Entry 7L9P (electron microscopy, 3.60 A resolution); this record covers chains I and Y of the 12 polymer chains in the assembly.

Chain I:
Protein: Mitotic spindle assembly checkpoint protein MAD2B
Organism: Homo sapiens
Reference sequence: Q9UI95 (MD2L2_HUMAN); residue numbers follow UniProt; this construct covers 2-211
Chain sequence (211 residues; row label = number of the first residue in the row):
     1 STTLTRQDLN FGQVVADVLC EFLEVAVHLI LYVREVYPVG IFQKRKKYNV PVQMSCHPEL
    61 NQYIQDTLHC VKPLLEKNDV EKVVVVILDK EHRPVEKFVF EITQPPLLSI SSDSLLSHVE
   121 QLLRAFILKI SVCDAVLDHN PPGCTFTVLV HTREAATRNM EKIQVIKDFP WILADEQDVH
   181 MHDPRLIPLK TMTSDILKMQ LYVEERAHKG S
Unresolved in the structure: 1-5, 38-39, 107-116, 207-211
Differences from the reference sequence: expression tag (1)
From the paper describing this entry:
  - conformationally variable residues (order/disorder transition): Asp8 to Val14
  - mutagenesis - R153A, R158A/N159A: decreased catalytic activity on wild-type TRIP13

Chain Y:
Protein: Shieldin complex subunit 2, Shieldin complex subunit 3 chimera
Organism: Homo sapiens
Notes: fragment: SHLD2  + linker + SHLD3
Reference sequence: chimeric construct of Q86V20, Q6ZNX1: residues 2-16 from Q86V20 (SHLD2_HUMAN) positions 5-19 (UniProt number = residue number + 3); residues 33-89 from Q6ZNX1 positions 2-58 (UniProt number = residue number - 31)
Chain sequence (99 residues; row label = number of the first residue in the row):
     1 MSQVHIFWGA PIAPLKGSGS GSGSGSGSGS GSTTEVILHY RPCESDPTQL PKIAEKAIQD
    61 FPTRPLSRFI PWFPYDGSKL PLRPKRSPPA SREEIMATL
Unresolved in the structure: 1-2, 13-32, 92-99
Differences from the reference sequence: initiating methionine (1); linker (17-32); expression tag (90-99)

How chain I and chain Y interact:
Contacting residue pairs - 49 pairs, chain I then chain Y:
  Tyr63(I) - Ser87(Y)
  Tyr63(I) - Pro88(Y)
  Tyr63(I) - Pro89(Y)
  Glu81(I) - Phe73(Y)
  Lys82(I) - Phe73(Y)  hydrogen bond (side chain-backbone)
  Lys82(I) - Pro74(Y)
  Lys82(I) - Tyr75(Y)
  Glu101(I) - Pro71(Y)
  Glu101(I) - Trp72(Y)  hydrogen bond (side chain-backbone)
  Glu101(I) - Phe73(Y)  hydrogen bond (side chain-backbone)
  Ile102(I) - Phe73(Y)
  Thr103(I) - Trp72(Y)
  Thr103(I) - Phe73(Y)
  Thr145(I) - Pro88(Y)
  Val148(I) - Leu82(Y)
  Val148(I) - Pro84(Y)
  Leu149(I) - Leu82(Y)
  Val150(I) - Pro81(Y)
  Val150(I) - Leu82(Y)  hydrogen bond (backbone-backbone)
  His151(I) - Tyr75(Y)  hydrogen bond
  His151(I) - Leu80(Y)
  His151(I) - Pro81(Y)
  Thr152(I) - Leu80(Y)
  Glu154(I) - Leu80(Y)
  Ala155(I) - Ser78(Y)
  Ala155(I) - Lys79(Y)
  Ala155(I) - Leu80(Y)
  Ala156(I) - Leu80(Y)
  Thr157(I) - Pro81(Y)
  Phe169(I) - Pro84(Y)  hydrophobic
  Phe169(I) - Arg86(Y)
  Pro170(I) - Lys85(Y)  hydrogen bond (backbone-backbone)
  Pro170(I) - Arg86(Y)
  Trp171(I) - Lys85(Y)
  Ile172(I) - Arg83(Y)  hydrogen bond (backbone-backbone)
  Ile172(I) - Lys85(Y)
  Ala174(I) - Pro81(Y)
  Val179(I) - Tyr75(Y)  hydrogen bond (backbone-side chain)
  Val179(I) - Leu80(Y)  hydrophobic
  Val179(I) - Pro81(Y)
  His180(I) - Tyr75(Y)
  Met181(I) - Tyr75(Y)  hydrogen bond (backbone-side chain)
  Leu186(I) - Phe69(Y)  hydrophobic
  Leu186(I) - Pro71(Y)
  Pro188(I) - Phe69(Y)  hydrophobic
  Lys198(I) - Trp72(Y)
  Gln200(I) - Ile70(Y)
  Gln200(I) - Trp72(Y)
  Tyr202(I) - Pro71(Y)
Interface residues without a listed pair, chain I (35 interface residues in all): Leu60, Gln104, Phe146, Ile163, Asp178, Thr193

Summary:
35 residues of chain I face 19 of chain Y across their interface, with 9 hydrogen bonds. Polar contacts
include Lys82(I)-Phe73(Y), Glu101(I)-Trp72(Y) and Glu101(I)-Phe73(Y). From the paper: R153A and R158A/N159A of
chain I reduce catalytic activity on wild-type TRIP13; conformational variability at Asp8(I).
Here chain I is Mitotic spindle assembly checkpoint protein MAD2B and chain Y is Shieldin complex subunit 2,
Shieldin complex subunit 3 chimera, both from Homo sapiens. Entry 7L9P (Structure of human
SHLD2-SHLD3-REV7-TRIP13(E253Q) complex) was determined by electron microscopy, deposited together with 6WW9
and 6WWA.
